PDB entry 6YXM | X-ray diffraction, 2.85 A resolution | chains HHH and LLL of the 3 polymer chains in the assembly

== Chain HHH ==
Protein: ACPA 1F2 Fab fragment - heavy chain
From: Homo sapiens
Notes: antibody fragment or engineered binder
Chain sequence (222 residues; each row starts with the number of its first residue):
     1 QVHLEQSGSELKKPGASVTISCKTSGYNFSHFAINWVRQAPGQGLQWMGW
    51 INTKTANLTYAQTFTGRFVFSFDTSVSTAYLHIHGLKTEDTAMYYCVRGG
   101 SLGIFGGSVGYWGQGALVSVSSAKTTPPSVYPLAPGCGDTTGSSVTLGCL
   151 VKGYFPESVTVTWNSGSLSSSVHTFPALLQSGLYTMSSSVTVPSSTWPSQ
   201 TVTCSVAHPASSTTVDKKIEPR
Unresolved in the structure: 137-141, 166-169
Cystine bridges: Cys22-Cys96, Cys149-Cys204
Covalently attached groups: glycan linked to Asn28
Ion coordination: Zn2+ site 1: His3, Glu5 (shared with Asp61(LLL) of chain LLL); Zn2+ site 2: His82, His84 (shared with Glu130(LLL) of chain LLL); Zn2+ site 3: His173 (shared with Asp142(LLL) of chain LLL)

== Chain LLL ==
Protein: ACPA 1F2 Fab fragment - light chain
From: Homo sapiens
Notes: antibody fragment or engineered binder
Chain sequence (212 residues; row label = number of the first residue in the row):
     1 NLTLIQSRSVSGSPGQTVSISCTANGAHIGDSYVQWFQQRPGSAPRSVIF
    51 EDDKRPSGVPDRLSGSTDFSSNSASLTISGLESEDEADYYCQSYYRGDWV
   101 LGGGTKLTVLGQPKSSPSVTLFPPSSEELETNKATLVCTITDFYPGVVTV
   151 DWKVDGTPVTQGMETTQPSKQSNNKYMASSYLTLTARAWERHSSYSCQVT
   201 HEGHTVEKSLSR
Cystine bridges: Cys22-Cys91, Cys138-Cys197
Ion coordination: Zn2+ site 1: Asp31, Asp155 (shared with 1 residue of chain BBB); Zn2+ site 2: Asp61 (shared with His3(HHH), Glu5(HHH) of chain HHH); Zn2+ site 3: Glu130 (shared with His82(HHH), His84(HHH) of chain HHH); Zn2+ site 4: Asp142 (shared with His173(HHH) of chain HHH)

== How chain HHH and chain LLL interact ==
Contacting residue pairs (68):
  Asn35(HHH) with Trp99(LLL), hydrogen bond
  Gln39(HHH) with Gln39(LLL), hydrogen bond
  Gly42(HHH) with Gln167(LLL)
  Gly44(HHH) with Tyr90(LLL)
  Leu45(HHH) with Gln39(LLL); Tyr90(LLL); Leu101(LLL)
  Trp47(HHH) with Asp98(LLL); Trp99(LLL)
  Trp50(HHH) with Gly97(LLL); Asp98(LLL), hydrogen bond
  Thr59(HHH) with Asp98(LLL)
  Tyr95(HHH) with Gln39(LLL); Ala44(LLL), hydrophobic; Pro45(LLL)
  Val97(HHH) with Trp99(LLL), hydrophobic
  Gly99(HHH) with Tyr94(LLL)
  Gly100(HHH) with Tyr94(LLL), hydrogen bond (backbone-side chain)
  Gly106(HHH) with Glu51(LLL)
  Gly107(HHH) with Glu51(LLL), hydrogen bond (backbone-side chain)
  Ser108(HHH) with Glu51(LLL), hydrogen bond
  Val109(HHH) with Gln35(LLL); Ser47(LLL); Phe50(LLL), hydrophobic
  Gly110(HHH) with Gln35(LLL), hydrogen bond (backbone-side chain); Ser47(LLL), hydrogen bond (backbone-backbone)
  Trp112(HHH) with Phe37(LLL); Pro45(LLL); Arg46(LLL)
  Gln114(HHH) with Ala44(LLL)
  Tyr131(HHH) with Ser125(LLL); Glu127(LLL); Glu128(LLL)
  Pro132(HHH) with Ser125(LLL); Glu127(LLL)
  Leu133(HHH) with Phe122(LLL)
  Ala134(HHH) with Phe122(LLL); Pro123(LLL)
  Thr146(HHH) with Phe122(LLL)
  Leu147(HHH) with Phe122(LLL)
  Leu150(HHH) with Thr135(LLL); Val137(LLL), hydrophobic; Tyr181(LLL), hydrophobic
  Lys152(HHH) with Glu128(LLL), salt bridge; Lys133(LLL); Thr135(LLL)
  His173(HHH) with Thr141(LLL); Asp142(LLL), salt bridge; Gln171(LLL)
  Thr174(HHH) with Met177(LLL)
  Phe175(HHH) with Thr139(LLL); Ile140(LLL); Thr141(LLL); Ala178(LLL); Ser179(LLL)
  Pro176(HHH) with Thr166(LLL); Ser169(LLL)
  Leu178(HHH) with Glu164(LLL); Thr165(LLL); Thr166(LLL)
  Gln180(HHH) with Glu164(LLL)
  Thr185(HHH) with Tyr181(LLL)
  Met186(HHH) with Tyr181(LLL)
  Ser187(HHH) with Val137(LLL); Tyr181(LLL), hydrogen bond
  Lys217(HHH) with Glu127(LLL), salt bridge
  Arg222(HHH) with Pro123(LLL); Pro124(LLL), hydrogen bond (side chain-backbone)
Also at the interface, not in a pair above, chain HHH (42 interface residues in all): Val37, Arg98, Gly113, Gly148
Also at the interface, not in a pair above, chain LLL (42 interface residues in all): Ser43, Pro56, Thr120, Thr131

== Summary ==
The chain HHH/chain LLL interface involves 42 residues from each chain; the contacts include 10 hydrogen bonds
and 3 salt bridges. Among the polar pairs are Lys152(HHH)-Glu128(LLL), His173(HHH)-Asp142(LLL) and
Lys217(HHH)-Glu127(LLL). Asp31(LLL) and Asp155(LLL) coordinate Zn2+ site 1. His3(HHH), Glu5(HHH) and
Asp61(LLL) coordinate Zn2+ site 2.
Chain HHH is ACPA 1F2 Fab fragment - heavy chain and chain LLL is ACPA 1F2 Fab fragment - light chain, both
from Homo sapiens; the structure, Crystal structure of ACPA 1F2 in complex with CII-C-39-CIT, was determined
by X-ray diffraction (same publication as 6YXK).
